1QB8 - chain A; structure by X-ray diffraction, 2.00 A resolution.

== Chain A ==
Molecule: Adenine phosphoribosyltransferase
Source organism: Leishmania donovani
UniProtKB: Q27679 (Q27679_LEIDO); numbering as in UniProt (aligned over 2-237)
Amino-acid sequence (236 residues; numbered 2 to 237; the number before each row is that of its first residue):
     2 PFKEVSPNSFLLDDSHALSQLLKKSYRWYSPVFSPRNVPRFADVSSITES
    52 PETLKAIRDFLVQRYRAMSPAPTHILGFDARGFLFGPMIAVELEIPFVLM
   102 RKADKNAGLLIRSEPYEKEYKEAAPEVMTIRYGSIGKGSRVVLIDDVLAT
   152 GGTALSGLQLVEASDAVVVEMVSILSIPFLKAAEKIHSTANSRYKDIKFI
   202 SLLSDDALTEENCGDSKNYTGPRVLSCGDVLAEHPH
Metal / ion sites: Mg2+: Asp146 (together with adenosine monophosphate, citric acid)
Small-molecule neighbours: adenosine monophosphate (AMP): Arg37, Val39, Arg41, Phe42, Ala43, Arg82, Asp146, Asp147, Val148, Leu149, Ala150, Thr151, Gly152, Gly153, Thr154

== Overview ==
Ligands of chain A: adenosine monophosphate.
Chain A is Adenine phosphoribosyltransferase (Leishmania donovani); the structure, Crystal structures of
adenine phosphoribosyltransferase from leishmania donovani, was determined by X-ray diffraction (same
publication as 1QB7, 1QCC and 1QCD).
